Entry 4AV9 (X-ray diffraction, 3.00 A resolution); this record covers chain A.

# Chain A
Protein: SVP1-like protein 2
Organism: Kluyveromyces lactis
Reference sequence: Q6CN23 (HSV2_KLULA); residues 1-339 here = UniProt positions 1-339
Amino-acid sequence (339 residues; row label = number of the first residue in the row):
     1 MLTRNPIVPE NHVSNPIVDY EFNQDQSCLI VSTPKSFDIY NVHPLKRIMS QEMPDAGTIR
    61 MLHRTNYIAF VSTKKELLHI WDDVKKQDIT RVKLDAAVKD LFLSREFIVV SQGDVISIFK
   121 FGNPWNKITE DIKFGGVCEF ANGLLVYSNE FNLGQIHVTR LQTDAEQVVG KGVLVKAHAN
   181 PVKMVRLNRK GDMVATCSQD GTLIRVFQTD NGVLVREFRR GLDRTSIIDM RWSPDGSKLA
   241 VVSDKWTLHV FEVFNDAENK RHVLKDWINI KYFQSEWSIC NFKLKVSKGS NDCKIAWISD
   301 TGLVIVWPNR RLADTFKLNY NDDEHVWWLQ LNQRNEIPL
Not modelled in the structure: 1-13, 270-274, 339
From the paper describing this entry:
  - binding site for sulfate ion: H178, A179, N180, S198, R205, R220, D223, T247, H249
  - contacts within the chain: R220-D223 (salt bridge), G201-R220 (backbone contact)
  - conformationally variable residues (order/disorder transition): I270 to Q274

# Summary
The paper reports a binding site for sulfate ion at H178, A179 and N180 among others; conformational
variability at I270.
Chain A is SVP1-like protein 2 (Kluyveromyces lactis); the structure, Kluyveromyces lactis Hsv2, was
determined by X-ray diffraction (same publication as 4AV8).
